Entry 8FCM (electron microscopy, 3.27 A resolution); this record covers chains G and F of the 7 polymer chains in the assembly.

Chain G:
Name: UBX domain-containing protein 6
Source organism: Homo sapiens
UniProtKB: Q9BZV1 (UBXN6_HUMAN); residues 1-441 here = UniProt positions 1-441
Sequence (441 residues; each row starts with the number of its first residue):
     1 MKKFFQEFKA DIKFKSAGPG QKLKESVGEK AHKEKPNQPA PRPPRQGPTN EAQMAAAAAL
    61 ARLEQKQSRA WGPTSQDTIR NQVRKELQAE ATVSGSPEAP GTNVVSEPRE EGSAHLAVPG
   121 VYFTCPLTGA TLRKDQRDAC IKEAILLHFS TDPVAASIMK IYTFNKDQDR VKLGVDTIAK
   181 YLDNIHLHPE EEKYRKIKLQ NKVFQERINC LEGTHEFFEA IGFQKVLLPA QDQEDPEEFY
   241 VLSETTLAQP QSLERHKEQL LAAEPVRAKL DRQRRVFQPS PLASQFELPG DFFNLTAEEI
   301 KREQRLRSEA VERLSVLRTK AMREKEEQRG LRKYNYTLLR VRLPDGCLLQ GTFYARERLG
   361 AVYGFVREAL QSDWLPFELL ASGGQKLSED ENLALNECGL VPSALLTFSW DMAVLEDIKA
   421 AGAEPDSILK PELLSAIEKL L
Disordered / not traced: 1-48, 69-120
UniProt features mapped onto this chain:
  - region: M1 to A10 (Mediates interaction with LMAN1), E51 to L63 (VCP/p97-interacting motif (VIM))
  - modified residue: S96 (Phosphoserine)
From the paper describing this entry:
  - mutagenesis - E299R/R302E/R307E/E312R: unchanged binding to p97

Chain F:
Name: Transitional endoplasmic reticulum ATPase
Source organism: Homo sapiens
Notes: EC 3.6.4.6
UniProtKB: P55072 (TERA_HUMAN); residues 1-806 here = UniProt positions 1-806
Sequence (806 residues; each row starts with the number of its first residue):
     1 MASGADSKGD DLSTAILKQK NRPNRLIVDE AINEDNSVVS LSQPKMDELQ LFRGDTVLLK
    61 GKKRREAVCI VLSDDTCSDE KIRMNRVVRN NLRVRLGDVI SIQPCPDVKY GKRIHVLPID
   121 DTVEGITGNL FEVYLKPYFL EAYRPIRKGD IFLVRGGMRA VEFKVVETDP SPYCIVAPDT
   181 VIHCEGEPIK REDEEESLNE VGYDDIGGCR KQLAQIKEMV ELPLRHPALF KAIGVKPPRG
   241 ILLYGPPGTG KTLIARAVAN ETGAFFFLIN GPEIMSKLAG ESESNLRKAF EEAEKNAPAI
   301 IFIDELDAIA PKREKTHGEV ERRIVSQLLT LMDGLKQRAH VIVMAATNRP NSIDPALRRF
   361 GRFDREVDIG IPDATGRLEI LQIHTKNMKL ADDVDLEQVA NETHGHVGAD LAALCSEAAL
   421 QAIRKKMDLI DLEDETIDAE VMNSLAVTMD DFRWALSQSN PSALRETVVE VPQVTWEDIG
   481 GLEDVKRELQ ELVQYPVEHP DKFLKFGMTP SKGVLFYGPP GCGKTLLAKA IANECQANFI
   541 SIKGPELLTM WFGESEANVR EIFDKARQAA PCVLFFDELD SIAKARGGNI GDGGGAADRV
   601 INQILTEMDG MSTKKNVFII GATNRPDIID PAILRPGRLD QLIYIPLPDE KSRVAILKAN
   661 LRKSPVAKDV DLEFLAKMTN GFSGADLTEI CQRACKLAIR ESIESEIRRE RERQTNPSAM
   721 EVEEDDPVPE IRRDHFEEAM RFARRSVSDN DIRKYEMFAQ TLQQSRGFGS FRFPSGNQGG
   781 AGPSQGSGGG TGGSVYTEDN DDDLYG
Disordered / not traced: 1-22, 500-508, 708-727, 764-806
Ligand contacts:
  - ADP (adenosine-5'-diphosphate), molecule 1: D205, I206, G207, G208, G248, T249, G250, K251, T252, L253, I380, I383, H384, G408, A409, A412
  - ADP, molecule 2: D478, I479, G480, L482, P520, G521, C522, G523, K524, T525, L526, I656, N660, G684, A685, T688
UniProt features mapped onto this chain:
  - region: T797 to G806 (Interaction with UBXN6)
  - motif: D802 to G806 (PIM motif)
  - binding site (ATP): P247 to L253, N348, H384, G521 to L526
  - modified residue: A2 (N-acetylalanine), S3 (Phosphoserine), S7 (Phosphoserine), S13 (Phosphoserine), S37 (Phosphoserine), K315 (N6,N6,N6-trimethyllysine), T436 (Phosphothreonine), S462 (Phosphoserine), K502 (N6-acetyllysine), K505 (N6-acetyllysine), K668 (N6-acetyllysine), S702 (Phosphoserine), K754 (N6-acetyllysine), S770 (Phosphoserine), S775 (Phosphoserine), S787 (Phosphoserine), Y805 (Phosphotyrosine)
  - cross-link (Glycyl lysine isopeptide (Lys-Gly)): K8 (interchain with G-Cter in SUMO2), K18 (interchain with G-Cter in SUMO2)
  - natural variant: R95 (R95G: In IBMPFD1), G97 (G97E: In CMT2Y), I126 (I126F: In IBMPFD1; uncertain significance), R155 (R155C: In IBMPFD1; R155H: In FTDALS6 and IBMPFD1; R155L: In IBMPFD1; R155P: In IBMPFD1; R155S: In IBMPFD1), R159 (R159G: In FTDALS6; R159H: In IBMPFD1), A160 (A160T: In IBMPFD1; uncertain significance), E185 (E185K: In CMT2Y), R191 (R191Q: In FTDALS6 and IBMPFD1), L198 (L198W: In IBMPFD1), A232 (A232E: In IBMPFD1), I254 (I254F: In IBMPFD1; uncertain significance), I369 (I369T: In IBMPFD1; uncertain significance), 2 further natural variant entries in UniProt
  - mutagenesis: F52 to D55 (Abolishes interaction with NPLOC4; when associated with A-110), R53 (R53A: Minor effect on affinity for ATP and ADP), R86 (R86A: Strongly increased affinity for ATP. Strongly reduced affinity for ADP), Y110 (Y110A: Abolishes interaction with NPLOC4; when associated with 52-A--A-55), R113 to H115 (Severely reduced binding to DERL1), F131 (F131R: Severely reduced binding to DERL1), L140 (L140D: Severely reduced binding to DERL1), D179 (D179R: No effect on binding to DERL1), H183 (H183W: Severely reduced binding to DERL1), K251 (K251Q: Impairs ERAD degradation of HMGCR and does not inhibit interaction with RHBDD1; when associated with Q-524), E305 (E305Q: Defect in ubiquitin-dependent protein degradation by the proteasome; when associated with Q-578), K312 (K312A: Does not affect methylation by VCPKMT), 8 further mutagenesis entries in UniProt

Interface between chain G and chain F:
Contacting residue pairs (92):
  P279(G) with P106(F); D107(F)
  P281(G) with D107(F)
  A283(G) with Q103(F), hydrogen bond (backbone-side chain); P104(F)
  S284(G) with Q103(F); P104(F); C105(F); D107(F); Y173(F)
  F286(G) with K60(F); Q103(F)
  E287(G) with R64(F), salt bridge
  L288(G) with K60(F); S101(F)
  F292(G) with R25(F); V99(F); I100(F); S101(F)
  F293(G) with K60(F); G61(F); K62(F); V99(F)
  L295(G) with I27(F), hydrophobic; G97(F); V99(F), hydrophobic; H226(F)
  E299(G) with R25(F), salt bridge
  I300(G) with L222(F), hydrophobic; H226(F)
  E303(G) with K81(F), salt bridge
  Q304(G) with E218(F), hydrogen bond (side chain-backbone); L222(F)
  R307(G) with E218(F); E221(F), salt bridge; L222(F)
  S308(G) with E218(F), hydrogen bond
  V311(G) with A214(F); Q215(F); E218(F)
  L314(G) with P571(F)
  S315(G) with K211(F); P571(F); N616(F), hydrogen bond (backbone-side chain)
  V316(G) with P571(F); N616(F)
  L317(G) with V493(F), hydrophobic; V497(F); C535(F), hydrophobic; A537(F), hydrophobic; P571(F), hydrophobic; N616(F), hydrogen bond (backbone-side chain); F618(F), hydrophobic
  R318(G) with C535(F), hydrogen bond (backbone-side chain)
  T319(G) with Q490(F); V493(F); Q494(F), hydrogen bond; C535(F)
  K320(G) with E534(F)
  A321(G) with Q494(F)
  M322(G) with Q494(F); E498(F)
  R323(G) with E534(F), hydrogen bond (side chain-backbone); C535(F), hydrogen bond (side chain-backbone); Q536(F)
  K325(G) with E498(F), salt bridge
  Y334(G) with Q43(F); D47(F), hydrogen bond
  L338(G) with F52(F)
  R340(G) with F52(F); D55(F), salt bridge
  R342(G) with P106(F), hydrogen bond (side chain-backbone); V108(F), hydrogen bond (side chain-backbone); Y110(F)
  L380(G) with Y143(F), hydrophobic
  S382(G) with R53(F); G54(F); L72(F)
  K386(G) with E141(F), salt bridge
  G399(G) with R53(F), hydrogen bond (backbone-side chain)
  P402(G) with Q43(F)
  S403(G) with F52(F); R53(F)
  A404(G) with F52(F); R53(F)
  L405(G) with R53(F), hydrogen bond (backbone-backbone); G54(F); D55(F)
  T407(G) with Y110(F); Y143(F)
  S409(G) with Y143(F)
  K419(G) with D179(F), salt bridge
Interface residues without a listed pair, chain G (48 interface residues in all): S280, L343, P344, Q350, L440
Interface residues without a listed pair, chain F (57 interface residues in all): Q50, L51, T56, L58, I175, L229, A570, C572, V617

Summary:
The interface between chain G and chain F involves 48 residues on one side and 57 on the other, with 14
hydrogen bonds and 8 salt bridges. Polar contacts include E287(G)-R64(F), E299(G)-R25(F) and E303(G)-K81(F).
Bound to chain F: ADP. From the paper: E299R/R302E/R307E/E312R of chain G leave binding to p97 unchanged.
Chain G is UBX domain-containing protein 6 and chain F is Transitional endoplasmic reticulum ATPase, both from
Homo sapiens; the structure, Cryo-EM structure of p97:UBXD1 open state, was determined by electron microscopy
(same publication as 8FCL, 8FCN, 8FCO, 8FCP, 8FCQ, 8FCR and 8FCT).
